PDB entry 6TML | electron microscopy, 4.80 A resolution (low resolution: residue-level contacts below are approximate; hydrogen-bond / salt-bridge calls are withheld) | chains r7 and a7 of the 270 polymer chains in the assembly

Chain r7:
Protein: ATPTG12
From: Toxoplasma gondii (strain ATCC 50853 / GT1)
Reference sequence: A0A125YKF7 (A0A125YKF7_TOXGG); numbering as in UniProt (aligned over 1-134)
Chain sequence (134 residues; each row starts with the number of its first residue):
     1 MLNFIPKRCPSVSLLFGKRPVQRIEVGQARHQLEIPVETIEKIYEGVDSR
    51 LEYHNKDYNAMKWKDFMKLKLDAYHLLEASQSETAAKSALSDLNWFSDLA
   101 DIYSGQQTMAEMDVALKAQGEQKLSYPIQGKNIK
Disordered / not traced: 134

Chain a7:
Protein: subunit d
From: Toxoplasma gondii (strain ATCC 50853 / GT1)
Reference sequence: S7V493 (S7V493_TOXGG); residues 1-536 here correspond to UniProt positions 134-669 (UniProt number = residue number + 133)
Chain sequence (536 residues; each row starts with the number of its first residue):
     1 MQALRRGAAIPSRLLPRRDSWMSLAPFVAPNNAAAWRKLRDGAQEVQTVI
    51 ERQSTPGKPQQIDWAKWESQIAHKDILNCLKTFYTNQVQILDRALGALET
   101 AKTPAPCEGAEKGWALFDAALSACAKSVEKSEELLSNGARALWVSCSNPP
   151 VWKVNTNEWLDSDQYWQAFVEKHHFYSQYQPGVVDPEAPQEVEAFKQAWH
   201 SRMGKFNDRSDTPMLYAYMNELPSWEYYDLHRSAFLEHMTYFLVRTGGDF
   251 RFFPEMPPWQWLAHMENLRFKLLSVAQSRRSQLQLANLERERALDFLPVD
   301 VEHHGEEYTQKFLQYETELFQACAARLMGHFMFLCDPFIPVQSAEALSAV
   351 TRVDNGKGKLFSLGDDVNALFYLPEQQRRDVERPTQAVQTLLGHLEATGR
   401 PFNPCYSELLHVHAEVLEERGEHWLTAPGECVSQAFLRRLRTDDPAYEVY
   451 CSYFKEMYERFAGAKEVSMEDGRKRLATIEKNAQEEAAAYGLALKTMGSA
   501 ELAHKAREGAAKLEQLRKAQEKAAGKSAQTVQENKM
Disordered / not traced: 1-19, 101-106, 289-303, 508-536
Differences from the reference sequence: conflict Thr351 (Ala484 in S7V493)

Chain r7 / chain a7 interface:
Pairs across the interface (77; chain r7 residue first):
  Met1(r7) - Ala141(a7)
  Leu2(r7) - Val144(a7)
  Leu2(r7) - Asn148(a7)
  Leu2(r7) - Trp159(a7)
  Phe4(r7) - Asn148(a7)
  Phe4(r7) - Glu158(a7)
  Phe4(r7) - Ser162(a7)
  Ile5(r7) - Val144(a7)
  Pro6(r7) - Trp143(a7)
  Pro6(r7) - Ser147(a7)
  Gln22(r7) - Trp143(a7)
  Ile24(r7) - Leu142(a7)
  Ile24(r7) - Trp143(a7)
  Glu25(r7) - Cys146(a7)
  Leu33(r7) - Leu142(a7)
  Ile35(r7) - Ala139(a7)
  Ile35(r7) - Trp143(a7)
  Thr39(r7) - Ser136(a7)
  Thr39(r7) - Arg140(a7)
  Ile40(r7) - Trp143(a7)
  Lys42(r7) - Glu133(a7)
  Lys42(r7) - Arg140(a7)
  Ile43(r7) - Arg140(a7)
  Tyr44(r7) - Trp143(a7)
  Tyr53(r7) - Glu158(a7)
  Tyr53(r7) - Asp161(a7)
  Tyr53(r7) - Ser162(a7)
  His54(r7) - Pro149(a7)
  His54(r7) - Glu158(a7)
  Tyr58(r7) - Ser147(a7)
  Tyr58(r7) - Pro149(a7)
  Trp63(r7) - Asp163(a7)
  Trp63(r7) - Gln164(a7)
  Trp63(r7) - Tyr165(a7)
  Lys68(r7) - Asn137(a7)
  Leu69(r7) - Asn137(a7)
  Leu69(r7) - Arg140(a7)
  Leu69(r7) - Ala141(a7)
  Asp72(r7) - Leu134(a7)
  Asp72(r7) - Asn137(a7)
  Leu76(r7) - Leu134(a7)
  Ala89(r7) - Lys130(a7)
  Leu90(r7) - Phe27(a7)
  Leu90(r7) - Ser127(a7)
  Leu90(r7) - Val128(a7)
  Leu90(r7) - Lys130(a7)
  Ser91(r7) - Ser127(a7)
  Ser91(r7) - Lys130(a7)
  Leu93(r7) - Phe27(a7)
  Leu93(r7) - Asn32(a7)
  Asn94(r7) - Asn32(a7)
  Trp95(r7) - Ala120(a7)
  Trp95(r7) - Cys124(a7)
  Phe96(r7) - Leu24(a7)
  Phe96(r7) - Phe27(a7)
  Phe96(r7) - Val28(a7)
  Phe96(r7) - Asn32(a7)
  Leu99(r7) - Leu39(a7)
  Ala100(r7) - Leu39(a7)
  Ile102(r7) - Gly113(a7)
  Ile102(r7) - Phe117(a7)
  Tyr103(r7) - Leu39(a7)
  Tyr103(r7) - Gly42(a7)
  Tyr103(r7) - Ala43(a7)
  Gln106(r7) - Ala110(a7)
  Gln106(r7) - Trp114(a7)
  Gln107(r7) - Val46(a7)
  Lys117(r7) - Ile90(a7)
  Lys117(r7) - Ala94(a7)
  Lys117(r7) - Leu98(a7)
  Gly120(r7) - Ile90(a7)
  Glu121(r7) - Gln87(a7)
  Gln122(r7) - Asn86(a7)
  Lys123(r7) - Asn86(a7)
  Leu124(r7) - Phe83(a7)
  Ser125(r7) - Cys79(a7)
  Pro127(r7) - Cys79(a7)
Other interface residues (no listed pair), chain r7 (52 interface residues in all): Asn3, Phe16, Val26, Ala73, Ser104, Ala118, Gln119, Ile133
Other interface residues (no listed pair), chain a7 (58 interface residues in all): Trp21, Ala35, Lys38, Glu45, Asp75, Ile76, Leu91, Ala123, Ser131, Gly138, Ser145, Val151, Val154

In short:
Chain r7 and chain a7 form an interface of 52 and 58 residues respectively.
Here chain r7 is ATPTG12 and chain a7 is subunit d, both from Toxoplasma gondii (strain ATCC 50853 / GT1).
Entry 6TML (Cryo-EM structure of Toxoplasma gondii mitochondrial ATP synthase hexamer, composite model) was
determined by electron microscopy, deposited together with 6TMG, 6TMH, 6TMI, 6TMJ and 6TMK.
